PDB entry 2X88 | X-ray diffraction, 1.80 A resolution | chain A

Chain A:
Name: Spore coat protein A
Organism: Bacillus subtilis
Reference sequence: P07788 (COTA_BACSU); residues 1-513 here = UniProt positions 1-513
Amino-acid sequence (513 residues; numbered 1 to 513; the number before each row is that of its first residue):
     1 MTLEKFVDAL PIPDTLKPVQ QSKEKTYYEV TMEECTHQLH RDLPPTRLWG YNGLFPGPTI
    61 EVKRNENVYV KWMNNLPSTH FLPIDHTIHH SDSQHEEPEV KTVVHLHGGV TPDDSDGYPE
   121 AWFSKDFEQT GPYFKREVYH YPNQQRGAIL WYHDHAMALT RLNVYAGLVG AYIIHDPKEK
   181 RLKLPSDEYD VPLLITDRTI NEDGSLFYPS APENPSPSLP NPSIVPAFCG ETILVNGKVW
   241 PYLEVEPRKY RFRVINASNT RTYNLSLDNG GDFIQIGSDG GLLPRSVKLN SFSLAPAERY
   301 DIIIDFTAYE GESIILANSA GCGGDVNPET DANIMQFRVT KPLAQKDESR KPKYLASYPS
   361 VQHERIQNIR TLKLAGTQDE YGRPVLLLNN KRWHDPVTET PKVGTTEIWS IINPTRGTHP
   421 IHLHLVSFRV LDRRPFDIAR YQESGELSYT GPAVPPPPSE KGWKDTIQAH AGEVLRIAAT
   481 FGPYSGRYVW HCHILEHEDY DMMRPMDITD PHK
Disordered / not traced: 1, 90-95, 512-513
Disulfides: C229-C322
Metal / ion sites: Cu ion site 1: H105, H422 (together with oxygen molecule); Cu ion site 2: H107, H153, H493 (together with oxygen molecule); Cu ion site 3: H155, H424, H491 (together with oxygen molecule); Cu ion site 4: H419, C492, H497
Small-molecule neighbours: oxygen molecule (OXY): H105, H107, H153, H155, H422, H424, H491, H493
From the paper describing this entry:
  - Cu ion coordination: H105, H424, H491, C492, H493
  - contacts within the chain: H105-D116 (hydrogen bond), D116-H424
  - catalytic residues: E498 (from molecular simulation)
  - mutagenesis - E498D, E498L, E498T: decreased catalytic activity

In short:
Bound to chain A: oxygen molecule. The Cu ion site 1 is built by H105 and H422. H107, H153 and H493 form the
Cu ion site 2. From the paper: the catalytic residue E498; E498D, E498L and E498T reduce catalytic activity.
Chain A is Spore coat protein A (Bacillus subtilis); the structure, Crystal Structure of HoloCotA, was
determined by X-ray diffraction, deposited together with 2X87.
